Entry 7A46 (electron microscopy, 3.00 A resolution); this record covers chains A and G of the 7 polymer chains in the assembly.

== Chain A (and G) ==
Name: Putative transport protein
From: Escherichia coli
Notes: chain G of this document is another copy of the same molecule, construct and numbering; everything in this record applies to it too
Reference sequence: J7R2E5 (J7R2E5_ECOLX); residues 1-741 here correspond to UniProt positions 46-786 (UniProt number = residue number + 45)
Chain sequence (765 residues; row label = number of the first residue in the row; numbers below 1 keep their minus sign (UNK-15 is residue -15); X marks 16 residues of unknown identity (built as UNK)):
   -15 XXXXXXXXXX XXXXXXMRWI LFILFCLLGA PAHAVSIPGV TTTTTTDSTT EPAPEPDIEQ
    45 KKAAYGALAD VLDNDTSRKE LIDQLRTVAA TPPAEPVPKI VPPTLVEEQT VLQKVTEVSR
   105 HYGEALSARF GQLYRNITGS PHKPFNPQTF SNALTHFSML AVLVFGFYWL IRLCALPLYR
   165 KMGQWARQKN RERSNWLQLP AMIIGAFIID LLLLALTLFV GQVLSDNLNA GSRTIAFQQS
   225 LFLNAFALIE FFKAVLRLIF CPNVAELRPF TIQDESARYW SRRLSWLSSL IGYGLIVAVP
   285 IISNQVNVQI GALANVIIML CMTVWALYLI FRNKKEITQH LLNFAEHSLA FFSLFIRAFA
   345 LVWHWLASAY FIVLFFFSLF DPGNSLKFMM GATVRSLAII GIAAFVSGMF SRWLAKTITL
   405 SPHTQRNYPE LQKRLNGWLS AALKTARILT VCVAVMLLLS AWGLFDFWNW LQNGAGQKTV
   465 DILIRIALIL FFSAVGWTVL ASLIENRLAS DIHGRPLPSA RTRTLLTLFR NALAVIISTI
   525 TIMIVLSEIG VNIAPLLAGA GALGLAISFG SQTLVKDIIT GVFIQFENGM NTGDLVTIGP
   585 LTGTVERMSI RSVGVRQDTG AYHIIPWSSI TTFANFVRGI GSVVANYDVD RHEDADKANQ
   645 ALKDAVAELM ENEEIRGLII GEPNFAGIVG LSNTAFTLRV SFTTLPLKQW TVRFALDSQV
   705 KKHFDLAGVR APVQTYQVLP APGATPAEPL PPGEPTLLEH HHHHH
Disordered / not traced: 1-516, 724-749
Sequence notes: expression tag (-15 to 0, 742-749)

== Chain A / chain G interface ==
Contacting residue pairs (61; chain A residue first):
  Gly534(A) - Glu532(G)
  Val535(A) - Glu532(G)
  Asn536(A) - Glu532(G)
  Pro539(A) - Ile524(G)
  Pro539(A) - Met527(G)  hydrophobic
  Pro539(A) - Ile528(G)  hydrophobic
  Leu540(A) - Ile524(G)
  Leu549(A) - Leu549(G)  hydrophobic
  Phe553(A) - Phe553(G)  hydrophobic
  Gly554(A) - Ile563(G)
  Ser555(A) - Ile563(G)
  Leu558(A) - Phe567(G)  hydrophobic
  Arg595(A) - Phe567(G)
  Arg595(A) - Glu571(G)  salt bridge
  Ser596(A) - Glu571(G)  hydrogen bond
  Arg600(A) - Arg622(G)  hydrogen bond (side chain-backbone)
  Arg600(A) - Ile624(G)  hydrogen bond (side chain-backbone)
  Asp602(A) - Ser626(G)
  Thr603(A) - Ser626(G)
  Thr603(A) - Gln693(G)
  Gly604(A) - Ile624(G)
  Gly604(A) - Gly625(G)
  Gly604(A) - Ser626(G)
  Ala605(A) - Asn619(G)
  Ala605(A) - Phe620(G)  hydrophobic
  Tyr606(A) - Ala618(G)
  Tyr606(A) - Asn619(G)  hydrogen bond (backbone-backbone)
  Tyr606(A) - Arg622(G)
  His607(A) - Phe617(G)
  His607(A) - Ala618(G)
  Ile608(A) - Glu571(G)
  Ile608(A) - Thr616(G)
  Ile608(A) - Phe617(G)  hydrogen bond (backbone-backbone)
  Pro610(A) - Thr615(G)
  Ser613(A) - Thr615(G)
  Asp632(A) - Asn677(G)
  Phe698(A) - Ile672(G)
  Phe698(A) - Val673(G)  hydrophobic
  Phe698(A) - Arg683(G)
  Asp701(A) - Val673(G)
  Asp701(A) - Gly674(G)
  Ser702(A) - Ile672(G)
  Lys705(A) - Arg635(G)
  Lys705(A) - Glu637(G)  hydrogen bond (side chain-backbone)
  Lys705(A) - Ile672(G)
  Lys705(A) - Phe680(G)
  Phe708(A) - Arg635(G)
  Arg714(A) - Gln721(G)
  Ala715(A) - Arg635(G)
  Ala715(A) - Asn677(G)
  Pro716(A) - Asn677(G)
  Val717(A) - Tyr720(G)
  Val717(A) - Gln721(G)
  Gln718(A) - Thr719(G)
  Gln718(A) - Tyr720(G)
  Gln718(A) - Gln721(G)  hydrogen bond (backbone-backbone)
  Thr719(A) - Gln721(G)
  Tyr720(A) - Tyr720(G)  hydrogen bond
  Tyr720(A) - Gln721(G)  hydrogen bond (backbone-backbone)
  Tyr720(A) - Val722(G)
  Tyr720(A) - Leu723(G)  hydrogen bond (backbone-backbone)
Also at the interface, not in a pair above, chain A (45 interface residues in all): Ala538, Ala542, Ala546, Arg591, Ser593, Ile609, Tyr631, Val704, Asp709, Gln721
Also at the interface, not in a pair above, chain G (46 interface residues in all): Leu541, Gly548, Ser552, Gln556, Lys560, Thr564, Ile568, Gly573, Gly623, Val628, Ala639, Ala670, Leu675

== Overview ==
45 residues of chain A face 46 of chain G across their interface, with 10 hydrogen bonds and 1 salt bridge.
Polar pairs include Arg595(A)-Glu571(G), Ser596(A)-Glu571(G) and Arg600(A)-Arg622(G).
Chain A and chain G are both Putative transport protein (Escherichia coli); the structure, small conductance
mechanosensitive channel YbiO, was determined by electron microscopy, deposited together with 6ZYD and 6ZYE.
